PDB entry 1VAG | X-ray diffraction, 2.00 A resolution | chain A

Chain A:
Name: Nitric-oxide synthase, brain
From: Rattus norvegicus
Notes: EC 1.14.13.39; fragment: neuronal oxide synthase oxygenase domain (residues 297-716)
Reference sequence: P29476 (NOS1_RAT); residue numbers follow UniProt; this construct covers 298-716
Chain sequence (420 residues; numbered 297 to 716; the number before each row is that of its first residue):
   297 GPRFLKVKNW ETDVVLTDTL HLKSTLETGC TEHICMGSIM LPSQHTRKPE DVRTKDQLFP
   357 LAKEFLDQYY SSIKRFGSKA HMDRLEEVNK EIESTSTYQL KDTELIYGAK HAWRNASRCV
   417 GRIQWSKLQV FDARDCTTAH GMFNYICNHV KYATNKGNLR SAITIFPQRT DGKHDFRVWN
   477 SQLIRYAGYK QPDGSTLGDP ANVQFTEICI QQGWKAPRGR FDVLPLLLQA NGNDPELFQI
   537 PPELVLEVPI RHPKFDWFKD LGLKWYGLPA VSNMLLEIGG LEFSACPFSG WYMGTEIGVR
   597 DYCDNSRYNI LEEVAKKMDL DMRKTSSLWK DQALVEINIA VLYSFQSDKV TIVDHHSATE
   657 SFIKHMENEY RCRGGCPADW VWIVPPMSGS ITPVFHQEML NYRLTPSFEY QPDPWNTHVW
Differences from the reference sequence: cloning artifact (297)
UniProt features mapped onto this chain:
  - binding site ((6R)-L-erythro-5,6,7,8-tetrahydrobiopterin): Ser-334, Val-677, Trp-678, Phe-691
  - binding site (heme b): Cys-415, Tyr-706
  - binding site (L-arginine): Gln-478, Trp-587, Tyr-588, Glu-592
  - mutagenesis: Tyr-588 (Y588F: No decrease in nitric-oxide synthase activity; Y588H: 50% decrease of nitric-oxide synthase activity; Y588S: 30% decrease of nitric-oxide synthase activity)
Ion coordination: Zn2+: Cys-326, Cys-331; heme Fe near Cys-415 (its only coordinating residue here)
Ligand contacts:
  - ARR (N-(4-{2-[(3-chlorobenzyl)amino]ethyl}phenyl)thiophene-2-carboximidamide): Met-336, Leu-337, Gln-478, Pro-565, Ala-566, Val-567, Phe-584, Ser-585, Gly-586, Trp-587, Tyr-588, Glu-592, Trp-678, Tyr-706
  - tetrahydrobiopterin (H4B): Trp-306, Ser-334, Met-336, Arg-596, Trp-676, Val-677, Trp-678, Phe-691, His-692, Gln-693, Glu-694
  - heme (HEM): Trp-409, Ala-412, Arg-414, Cys-415, Val-416, Gly-417, Gln-420, Leu-424, Ser-457, Met-570, Phe-584, Ser-585, Gly-586, Trp-587, Met-589, Glu-592, Val-649, Trp-678, Phe-704, Tyr-706
From the paper describing this entry:
  - binding site for ARR: Met-336, Leu-337, Val-567, Phe-584, Gly-586, Trp-587, Glu-592, Trp-678, Tyr-706
  - specificity-determining residues: Leu-337
  - mutagenesis - L337F, L337N: decreased binding to ARR

Overview:
Bound to chain A: heme, tetrahydrobiopterin and compound ARR. Cys-326 and Cys-331 form the Zn2+ site. From
UniProt: 4 (6R)-L-erythro-5,6,7,8-tetrahydrobiopterin-binding residues, heme b-binding residues Cys-415 and
Tyr-706, 4 L-arginine-binding residues and one mutagenesis site. From the paper: a binding site for ARR at
Met-336, Leu-337 and Val-567 among others; L337F and L337N reduce binding to ARR.
Chain A is Nitric-oxide synthase, brain (Rattus norvegicus); the structure, Neuronal nitric oxide synthase
oxygenase domain complexed with the inhibitor AR-R17477, was determined by X-ray diffraction (same publication
as 1VAF).
